6ILM - chains B and E of the 6 polymer chains in the assembly; structure by electron microscopy, 3.40 A resolution.

[Chain B]
Molecule: Capsid protein VP2
Source organism: Echovirus E6
Sequence (252 residues; row label = number of the first residue in the row):
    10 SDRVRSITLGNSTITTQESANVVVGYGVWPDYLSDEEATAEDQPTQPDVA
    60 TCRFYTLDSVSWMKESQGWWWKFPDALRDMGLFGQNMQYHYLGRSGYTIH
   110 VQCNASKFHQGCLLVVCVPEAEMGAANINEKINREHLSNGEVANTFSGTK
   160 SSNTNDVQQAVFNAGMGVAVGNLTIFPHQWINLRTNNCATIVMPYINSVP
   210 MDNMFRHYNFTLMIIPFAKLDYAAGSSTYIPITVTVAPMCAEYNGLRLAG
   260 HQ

[Chain E]
Molecule: IgG receptor FcRn large subunit p51
Source organism: Homo sapiens
UniProtKB: P55899 (FCGRN_HUMAN); residues 5-267 here correspond to UniProt positions 28-290 (UniProt number = residue number + 23)
Sequence (263 residues; row label = number of the first residue in the row):
     5 LSLLYHLTAVSSPAPGTPAFWVSGWLGPQQYLSYNSLRGEAEPCGAWVWE
    55 NQVSWYWEKETTDLRIKEKLFLEAFKALGGKGPYTLQGLLGCELGPDNTS
   105 VPTAKFALNGEEFMNFDLKQGTWGGDWPEALAISQRWQQQDKAANKELTF
   155 LLFSCPHRLREHLERGRGNLEWKEPPSMRLKARPSSPGFSVLTCSAFSFY
   205 PPELQLRFLRNGLAAGTGQGDFGPNSDGSFHASSSLTVKSGDEHHYCCIV
   255 QHAGLAQPLRVEL
Curated features (UniProtKB/Swiss-Prot):
  - glycosylation: Asn-102 (N-linked (GlcNAc...) asparagine)

[How chain B and chain E interact]
Contacting residue pairs - 7 pairs, chain B then chain E:
  Asn-138(B) / Lys-80(E)
  Asn-138(B) / Arg-140(E)  hydrogen bond (backbone-side chain)
  Glu-139(B) / Lys-80(E)
  Lys-140(B) / Lys-80(E)  hydrogen bond (backbone-backbone)
  Lys-140(B) / Ala-81(E)
  Asn-142(B) / Gly-83(E)  hydrogen bond (side chain-backbone)
  Asn-164(B) / Gly-83(E)
Interface residues without a listed pair, chain E (6 interface residues in all): Leu-82, Gln-143

[Overview]
The interface between chain B and chain E involves 5 residues on one side and 6 on the other, with 3 hydrogen
bonds. Polar pairs include Asn-138(B)/Arg-140(E), Asn-142(B)/Gly-83(E) and Lys-140(B)/Lys-80(E).
Here chain B is Capsid protein VP2 (Echovirus E6) and chain E is IgG receptor FcRn large subunit p51 (Homo
sapiens). Entry 6ILM (Cryo-EM structure of Echovirus 6 complexed with its uncoating receptor FcRn at PH 7.4)
was determined by electron microscopy together with 6ILJ, 6ILK, 6ILL, 6ILN, 6ILO and 6ILP from the same study.
